Entry 6YMY (electron microscopy, 3.41 A resolution); this record covers chains a and e of the 12 polymer chains in the assembly.

[Chain a]
Protein: Cytochrome c oxidase subunit 1
Organism: Saccharomyces cerevisiae (strain ATCC 204508 / S288c)
Notes: EC 1.9.3.1
UniProtKB: P00401 (COX1_YEAST); residues 5-534 here = UniProt positions 5-534
Sequence (530 residues; each row starts with the number of its first residue):
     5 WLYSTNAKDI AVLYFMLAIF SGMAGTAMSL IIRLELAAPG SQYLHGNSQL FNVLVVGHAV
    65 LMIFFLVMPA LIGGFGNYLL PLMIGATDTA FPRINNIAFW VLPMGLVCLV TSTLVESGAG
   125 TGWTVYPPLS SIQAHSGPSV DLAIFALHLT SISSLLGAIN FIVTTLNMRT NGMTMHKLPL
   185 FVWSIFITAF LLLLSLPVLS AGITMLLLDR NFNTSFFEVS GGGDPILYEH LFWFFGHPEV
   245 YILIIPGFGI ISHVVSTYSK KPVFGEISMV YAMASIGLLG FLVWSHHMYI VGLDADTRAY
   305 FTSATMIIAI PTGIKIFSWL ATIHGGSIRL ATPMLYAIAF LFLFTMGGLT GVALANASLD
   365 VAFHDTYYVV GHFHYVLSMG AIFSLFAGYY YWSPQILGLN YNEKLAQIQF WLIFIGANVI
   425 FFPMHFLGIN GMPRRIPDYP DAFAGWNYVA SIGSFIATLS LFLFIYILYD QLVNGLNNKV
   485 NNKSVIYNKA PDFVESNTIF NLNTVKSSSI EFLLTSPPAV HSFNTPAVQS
Curated features (UniProtKB/Swiss-Prot):
  - binding site (Ca(2+)): Glu39, Ala42, Gly44, Pro441
  - binding site (Fe(II)-heme a): His62, His378
  - binding site (Cu cation): His241, His290, His291
  - binding site (O2): Tyr245
  - binding site (Mg(2+)): His368, Asp369
  - binding site (heme a3): His376
  - cross-link: His241 to Tyr245 (1'-histidyl-3'-tyrosine (His-Tyr))
Ion coordination: heme a Fe site 1: His62, His378; Cu ion: His241, His290, His291; heme a Fe site 2 near His376 (its only coordinating residue here)
Ligand contacts:
  - cardiolipin (CN3; (2R,5S,11R,14R)-5,8,11-trihydroxy-2-(nonanoyloxy)-5,11-dioxido-16-oxo-14-[(propanoyloxy)methyl]-4,6,10,12,15-pentaoxa-5,11-diphosphanonadec-1-yl undecanoate): Asn406, Lys408, Leu409, Phe466, Leu467, Ile469, Tyr470, Lys487
  - heme a (HEA), molecule 1: Phe19, Ile23, Gly26, Met27, Thr30, Ser33, Ile36, Arg37, Val59, His62, Ala63, Met66, Ile67, Leu70, Val71, Gly126, Trp127, Thr128, Tyr371, Val374, Phe377, His378, Leu381, Ser382, Ile386, Leu389, Phe390, Tyr393, Ile417, Ile424, Phe425, Met428, Arg438, Arg439, Ile440, Ala461, Leu465, Phe468
  - heme a (HEA), molecule 2: Trp127, Trp237, Val244, Tyr245, Ile248, His290, His291, Thr309, Ile312, Ala313, Thr316, Gly317, Ile320, Phe321, Phe348, Thr349, Gly352, Leu353, Gly355, Val356, Leu358, Ala359, Asp364, His368, Asp369, Val373, His376, Phe377, Val380, Leu381, Arg438, Arg439
  - 1,2-diacyl-sn-glycero-3-phoshocholine (PCF), molecule 1: His152, Ser204, Ala205, Thr208, Leu212, Phe216
  - 1,2-diacyl-sn-glycero-3-phoshocholine (PCF), molecule 2: Ile419, Val423, Tyr452, Val453, Ile456
  - phosphatidylethanolamine (PTY), molecule 1: Phe95, Pro96, Arg97, Ile98, Leu160
  - phosphatidylethanolamine (PTY), molecule 2: Phe268, Phe321, Leu324, Ala325
  - phosphatidylethanolamine (PTY), molecule 3: His328, Leu334, Leu339, Ile342, Ala343, Phe414, Trp415, Phe418
  - phosphatidylethanolamine (PTY), molecule 4: Leu353, Thr354, Tyr372, Phe426, His429, Phe430, Ile433, Trp450

[Chain e]
Protein: Cytochrome c oxidase subunit 5A, mitochondrial
Organism: Saccharomyces cerevisiae (strain ATCC 204508 / S288c)
UniProtKB: P00424 (COX5A_YEAST); residue numbers follow UniProt; this construct covers 25-152
Sequence (128 residues; row label = number of the first residue in the row):
    25 ALSNAAVMDL QSRWENMPST EQQDIVSKLS ERQKLPWAQL TEPEKQAVWY ISYGEWGPRR
    85 PVLNKGDSSF IAKGVAAGLL FSVGLFAVVR MAGGQDAKTM NKEWQLKSDE YLKSKNANPW
   145 GGYSQVQS
Ligand contacts:
  - cardiolipin (CN3; (2R,5S,11R,14R)-5,8,11-trihydroxy-2-(nonanoyloxy)-5,11-dioxido-16-oxo-14-[(propanoyloxy)methyl]-4,6,10,12,15-pentaoxa-5,11-diphosphanonadec-1-yl undecanoate): Phe94, Lys97, Ala101
  - 1,2-diacyl-sn-glycero-3-phoshocholine (PCF): Val107, Phe110, Ala111, Arg114, Met115, Gly118
  - phosphatidylethanolamine (PTY): Leu87, Ser92, Ile95, Ala96

[How chain a and chain e interact]
Contacting residue pairs - 62 pairs, chain a then chain e:
  Leu38(a) with Val113(e), hydrophobic; Arg114(e)
  Ala41(a) with Arg114(e)
  Pro43(a) with Ala121(e); Met124(e), hydrophobic
  Gln46(a) with Arg114(e); Gly118(e), hydrogen bond (backbone-backbone); Gln119(e)
  Tyr47(a) with Val113(e), hydrogen bond (side chain-backbone); Arg114(e), hydrogen bond; Ala116(e); Gly117(e)
  Arg333(a) with Arg84(e), hydrogen bond (side chain-backbone)
  Leu334(a) with Val86(e)
  Ala335(a) with Val86(e), hydrophobic
  Glu407(a) with Val86(e)
  Lys408(a) with Asp91(e), salt bridge
  Gln411(a) with Leu87(e); Ile95(e)
  Ile412(a) with Ile95(e); Val99(e), hydrophobic
  Trp415(a) with Val99(e), hydrophobic
  Leu416(a) with Val99(e); Leu103(e), hydrophobic
  Asp445(a) with Thr123(e); Met124(e); Gln151(e)
  Ala446(a) with Gln149(e)
  Tyr452(a) with Phe110(e); Arg114(e)
  Ser455(a) with Phe110(e)
  Ile456(a) with Val107(e), hydrophobic; Phe110(e), hydrophobic
  Phe459(a) with Ser106(e); Leu109(e); Phe110(e), hydrophobic; Val113(e), hydrophobic
  Ile460(a) with Leu103(e), hydrophobic; Ser106(e), hydrogen bond (backbone-side chain)
  Leu463(a) with Gly102(e); Phe105(e), hydrophobic
  Asn486(a) with Arg84(e), hydrogen bond; Asn88(e)
  Ser488(a) with Arg84(e), hydrogen bond (backbone-side chain)
  Val489(a) with Arg84(e)
  Pro495(a) with Arg83(e)
  Asp496(a) with Arg83(e), hydrogen bond (backbone-side chain)
  Phe497(a) with Tyr77(e); Arg83(e)
  Val498(a) with Tyr77(e), hydrogen bond (backbone-side chain)
  Glu499(a) with Ser76(e); Tyr77(e); Arg83(e), hydrogen bond (backbone-side chain)
  Ser500(a) with Ser76(e); Tyr77(e)
  Asn501(a) with Ile75(e); Ser76(e), hydrogen bond (backbone-backbone); Tyr77(e); Gly78(e), hydrogen bond (side chain-backbone); Trp80(e); Arg83(e), hydrogen bond
  Phe504(a) with Pro82(e), hydrophobic
Interface residues without a listed pair, chain a (39 interface residues in all): Ile419, Ala448, Asn485, Ile490, Thr502, Asn505
Interface residues without a listed pair, chain e (37 interface residues in all): Pro85, Gly90, Phe94, Gly98, Asp120

[Overview]
Chain a and chain e form an interface of 39 and 37 residues respectively, with 13 hydrogen bonds and 1 salt
bridge. Among the polar pairs are Lys408(a)-Asp91(e), Tyr47(a)-Val113(e) and Tyr47(a)-Arg114(e).
Chain a is Cytochrome c oxidase subunit 1 and chain e is Cytochrome c oxidase subunit 5A, mitochondrial, both
from Saccharomyces cerevisiae (strain ATCC 204508 / S288c); the structure, Cytochrome c oxidase from
Saccharomyces cerevisiae, was determined by electron microscopy together with 6YMX from the same study.
